PDB entry 7R0L | X-ray diffraction, 1.10 A resolution | chain A

Chain A:
Molecule: Peptidyl-prolyl cis-trans isomerase FKBP5
From: Homo sapiens
Notes: EC 5.2.1.8
UniProt: Q13451 (FKBP5_HUMAN); residue numbers follow UniProt; this construct covers 16-140
Sequence (128 residues; each row starts with the number of its first residue):
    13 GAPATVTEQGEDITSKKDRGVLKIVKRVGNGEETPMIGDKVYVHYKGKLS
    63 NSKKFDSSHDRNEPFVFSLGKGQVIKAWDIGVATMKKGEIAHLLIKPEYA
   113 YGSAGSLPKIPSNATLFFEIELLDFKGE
Sequence notes: expression tag (13-15); engineered mutation Thr19 (Ala in Q13451), Ser64 (Gly in Q13451), Ala103 (Cys in Q13451), Ile107 (Cys in Q13451)
Small-molecule neighbours: SAFit1 (GY1; 2-[3-[(1R)-1-[(2S)-1-[(2S)-2-cyclohexyl-2-(3,4,5-trimethoxyphenyl)ethanoyl]piperidin-2-yl]carbonyloxy-3-(3,4-dimethoxyphenyl)propyl]phenoxy]ethanoic acid): Tyr57, Gly59, Lys60, Leu61, Lys66, Asp68, Ser70, Phe77, Val78, Phe79, Gly84, Gln85, Val86, Ile87, Trp90, Ala112, Tyr113, Ser118, Lys121, Ile122, Leu128, Phe130
UniProt features mapped onto this chain:
  - modified residue: Lys28 (N6-acetyllysine)
  - mutagenesis: Lys28 (K28Q: Mimics acetylation; impaired interaction with AKT1 and PHLPP1; when associated with Q-155; K28R: Decreased acetylation; promotes interaction with AKT1 and PHLPP1; when associated with R-155)
From the paper describing this entry:
  - contacts within the chain: Lys60-Ser64 (hydrogen bond)
  - conformationally variable residues (loop rearrangement): Ser62 to Lys65
  - mutagenesis - G64S (0.09 +/- 0.01 nM), F67E (8-fold): increased binding to SAFit-FL
  - mutagenesis - G64S (34-fold), F67E, D68N, D68Y (34-fold): increased binding to Mcyc-TA
  - mutagenesis - F67E, F67R, F67S, F67W: decreased binding to FK [431]-TA
  - mutagenesis - P120R: increased binding to ligand 1

In short:
Chain A binds SAFit1. UniProt lists one mutagenesis site. The paper reports that G64S, F67E and D68N, among
others, increase binding to Mcyc-TA; conformational variability at Ser62; 8 substitutions were tested in all.
Chain A is Peptidyl-prolyl cis-trans isomerase FKBP5 (Homo sapiens); the structure, Structure of the FK1
domain of the FKBP51 G64S variant in complex with SAFit1, was determined by X-ray diffraction together with
8BA6 and 8BAJ from the same study.
